7XCL - chains B and E of the 6 polymer chains in the assembly; structure by X-ray diffraction, 2.50 A resolution.

[Chain B (and E)]
Molecule: Trimethylamine methyltransferase
From: Methanosarcina barkeri MS
Notes: EC 2.1.1.250; chain E of this document is another copy of the same molecule, construct and numbering; everything in this record applies to it too
UniProtKB: A0A0E3QRM4 (A0A0E3QRM4_METBA); residue numbers follow UniProt; this construct covers 1-495
Amino-acid sequence (503 residues; numbered 1 to 503; the number before each row is that of its first residue):
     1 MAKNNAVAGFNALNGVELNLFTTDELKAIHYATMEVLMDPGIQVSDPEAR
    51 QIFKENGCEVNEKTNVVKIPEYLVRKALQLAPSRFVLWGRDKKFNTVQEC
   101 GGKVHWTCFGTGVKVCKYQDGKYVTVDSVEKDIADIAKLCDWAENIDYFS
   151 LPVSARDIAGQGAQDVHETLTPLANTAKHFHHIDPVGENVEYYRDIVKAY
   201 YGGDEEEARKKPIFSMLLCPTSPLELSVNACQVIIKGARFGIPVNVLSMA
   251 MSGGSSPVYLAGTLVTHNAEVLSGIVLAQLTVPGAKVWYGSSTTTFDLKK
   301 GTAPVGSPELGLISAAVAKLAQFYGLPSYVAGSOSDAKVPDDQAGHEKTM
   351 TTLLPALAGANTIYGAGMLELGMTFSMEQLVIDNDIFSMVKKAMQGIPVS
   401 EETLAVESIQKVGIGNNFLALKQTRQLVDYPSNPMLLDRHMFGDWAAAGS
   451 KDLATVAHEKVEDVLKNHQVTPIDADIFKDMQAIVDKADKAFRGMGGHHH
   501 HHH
Unresolved in the structure: 1, 496-503
Construct notes: expression tag (496-503)
Modified residues: PYL (pyrrolysine) at position 334
Ion coordination: Na+: Leu13, Ile397
Reported in the primary citation:
  - catalytic residues: PYL_334
  - catalytic residues: Tyr364 (proposed by the authors, not directly observed)
  - mutagenesis - Y364F: decreased catalytic activity
  - self-association interface (contacts with another copy of this molecule): Phe10 to Asn14, Glu17 to Asn19

[How chain B and chain E interact]
Contacting residue pairs (234):
  Phe10(B) - Asp24(E)
  Phe10(B) - Glu25(E)
  Asn11(B) - Thr22(E)  hydrogen bond (backbone-side chain)
  Asn11(B) - Asp24(E)  hydrogen bond
  Asn11(B) - Glu25(E)
  Ala12(B) - Thr22(E)
  Ala12(B) - Glu25(E)
  Leu13(B) - Asn19(E)
  Leu13(B) - Leu20(E)
  Leu13(B) - Phe21(E)
  Leu13(B) - Thr22(E)
  Leu13(B) - Glu25(E)  hydrogen bond (backbone-side chain)
  Val16(B) - Leu18(E)  hydrophobic
  Val16(B) - Asn19(E)
  Val16(B) - Leu20(E)  hydrophobic
  Glu17(B) - Glu17(E)
  Glu17(B) - Leu18(E)
  Glu17(B) - Asn19(E)  hydrogen bond (backbone-backbone)
  Leu18(B) - Val16(E)  hydrophobic
  Leu18(B) - Glu17(E)
  Asn19(B) - Leu13(E)
  Asn19(B) - Val16(E)
  Asn19(B) - Glu17(E)  hydrogen bond (backbone-backbone)
  Asn19(B) - Asn19(E)
  Leu20(B) - Leu13(E)
  Leu20(B) - Val16(E)  hydrophobic
  Phe21(B) - Leu13(E)
  Phe21(B) - Ile397(E)  hydrophobic
  Phe21(B) - Val399(E)  hydrophobic
  Thr22(B) - Asn11(E)  hydrogen bond (side chain-backbone)
  Thr22(B) - Ala12(E)
  Thr22(B) - Leu13(E)
  Asp24(B) - Phe10(E)
  Asp24(B) - Asn11(E)  hydrogen bond (side chain-backbone)
  Glu25(B) - Phe10(E)
  Glu25(B) - Asn11(E)
  Glu25(B) - Ala12(E)
  Glu25(B) - Leu13(E)  hydrogen bond (side chain-backbone)
  Ala32(B) - Val406(E)  hydrophobic
  Glu35(B) - Val406(E)
  Glu35(B) - Gln410(E)
  Asp39(B) - Gln410(E)
  Pro40(B) - Ile414(E)  hydrophobic
  Gly41(B) - Ile414(E)
  Gln43(B) - Ile414(E)
  Val66(B) - Ile414(E)  hydrophobic
  Thr125(B) - Phe442(E)
  Pro223(B) - Gly413(E)
  Pro223(B) - Ile414(E)
  Pro223(B) - Gly415(E)  hydrogen bond (backbone-backbone)
  Pro223(B) - Asn416(E)
  Leu224(B) - Ile414(E)
  Glu225(B) - Ile414(E)
  Glu225(B) - Gly415(E)
  Gly253(B) - Phe418(E)
  Gly253(B) - Leu419(E)  hydrogen bond (backbone-backbone)
  Gly254(B) - Asn417(E)
  Gly254(B) - Phe418(E)  hydrogen bond (backbone-backbone)
  Ser255(B) - Phe418(E)
  Ser256(B) - Phe418(E)
  Pro257(B) - Ala405(E)  hydrophobic
  Pro257(B) - Ile409(E)  hydrophobic
  Pro257(B) - Phe418(E)
  Val258(B) - Thr424(E)
  Val258(B) - Leu427(E)  hydrophobic
  Tyr259(B) - Glu402(E)
  Tyr259(B) - Thr403(E)
  Tyr259(B) - Gln423(E)
  Tyr259(B) - Leu427(E)
  Tyr259(B) - Tyr430(E)
  Ala261(B) - Pro398(E)
  Ala261(B) - Thr403(E)
  Gly262(B) - Thr403(E)  hydrogen bond (backbone-backbone)
  Gly262(B) - Leu404(E)
  Gly262(B) - Ile409(E)
  Val265(B) - Leu404(E)  hydrophobic
  Val265(B) - Ile409(E)  hydrophobic
  Thr266(B) - Ile409(E)
  Phe296(B) - Leu419(E)  hydrophobic
  Asp297(B) - Arg439(E)  salt bridge
  Leu298(B) - Leu419(E)  hydrophobic
  Leu298(B) - Val428(E)  hydrophobic
  Lys299(B) - Val428(E)
  Lys299(B) - Asp429(E)  salt bridge
  Lys299(B) - Asn433(E)
  Lys300(B) - Asn433(E)
  Lys300(B) - His440(E)
  Thr302(B) - Arg439(E)  hydrogen bond (side chain-backbone)
  Thr302(B) - Met441(E)
  Pro304(B) - Arg439(E)
  Ser307(B) - Arg439(E)
  Pro308(B) - Met389(E)
  Pro308(B) - Lys392(E)
  Pro308(B) - Ala393(E)
  Pro308(B) - Ser432(E)
  Glu309(B) - Lys392(E)
  Glu309(B) - Pro431(E)
  Glu309(B) - Ser432(E)  hydrogen bond (side chain-backbone)
  Leu312(B) - Lys392(E)
  Leu312(B) - Ala393(E)
  Leu312(B) - Gly396(E)
  Asp336(B) - Asp438(E)
  Lys338(B) - Asp438(E)  salt bridge
  Lys338(B) - His440(E)  hydrogen bond (side chain-backbone)
  Lys338(B) - Phe442(E)
  Lys338(B) - Trp445(E)
  Val339(B) - Trp445(E)  hydrophobic
  Pro340(B) - Asp342(E)
  Asp341(B) - Asp342(E)  hydrogen bond (backbone-side chain)
  Asp341(B) - Asp452(E)
  Asp341(B) - Leu453(E)  hydrogen bond (side chain-backbone)
  Asp342(B) - Pro340(E)
  Asp342(B) - Asp341(E)
  Asp342(B) - Asp342(E)
  Asp342(B) - Ala344(E)
  Asp342(B) - Gly345(E)  hydrogen bond (side chain-backbone)
  Asp342(B) - Gln379(E)
  Asp342(B) - Ile382(E)
  Asp342(B) - Leu453(E)
  Gln343(B) - Leu437(E)
  Gln343(B) - Asp438(E)  hydrogen bond (side chain-backbone)
  Gln343(B) - Leu453(E)
  Ala344(B) - Asp342(E)
  Gly345(B) - Asp342(E)  hydrogen bond (backbone-side chain)
  Gly345(B) - Gly345(E)
  Gly345(B) - His346(E)
  His346(B) - Gly345(E)
  His346(B) - His346(E)
  His346(B) - Thr349(E)  hydrogen bond
  His346(B) - Ile386(E)
  His346(B) - Leu437(E)
  Glu347(B) - Leu437(E)
  Thr349(B) - His346(E)  hydrogen bond
  Thr349(B) - Thr349(E)
  Thr349(B) - Met350(E)
  Met350(B) - Thr349(E)
  Met350(B) - Leu353(E)  hydrophobic
  Leu353(B) - Met350(E)  hydrophobic
  Leu353(B) - Leu353(E)  hydrophobic
  Leu357(B) - Leu354(E)  hydrophobic
  Glu370(B) - Phe442(E)
  Leu371(B) - His440(E)
  Leu371(B) - Met441(E)  hydrophobic
  Gln379(B) - Asp342(E)
  Ile382(B) - Asp342(E)
  Ile386(B) - His346(E)
  Met389(B) - Pro308(E)
  Met389(B) - His346(E)
  Lys392(B) - Pro308(E)
  Lys392(B) - Glu309(E)
  Lys392(B) - Leu312(E)
  Ala393(B) - Pro308(E)
  Ala393(B) - Leu312(E)
  Ala393(B) - Met350(E)  hydrophobic
  Gly396(B) - Leu312(E)
  Ile397(B) - Phe21(E)  hydrophobic
  Pro398(B) - Ala261(E)
  Glu402(B) - Tyr259(E)
  Thr403(B) - Tyr259(E)
  Thr403(B) - Ala261(E)
  Thr403(B) - Gly262(E)  hydrogen bond (backbone-backbone)
  Leu404(B) - Gly262(E)
  Leu404(B) - Val265(E)  hydrophobic
  Ala405(B) - Pro257(E)  hydrophobic
  Val406(B) - Ala32(E)  hydrophobic
  Val406(B) - Glu35(E)
  Ile409(B) - Val36(E)  hydrophobic
  Ile409(B) - Pro257(E)  hydrophobic
  Ile409(B) - Gly262(E)
  Ile409(B) - Val265(E)  hydrophobic
  Ile409(B) - Thr266(E)
  Gln410(B) - Asp39(E)
  Gln410(B) - Pro40(E)
  Gly413(B) - Pro223(E)
  Ile414(B) - Pro40(E)
  Ile414(B) - Gly41(E)
  Ile414(B) - Gln43(E)
  Ile414(B) - Val66(E)  hydrophobic
  Ile414(B) - Pro223(E)
  Ile414(B) - Leu224(E)
  Ile414(B) - Glu225(E)
  Gly415(B) - Pro223(E)  hydrogen bond (backbone-backbone)
  Gly415(B) - Glu225(E)
  Asn416(B) - Pro223(E)
  Asn417(B) - Gly254(E)
  Phe418(B) - Gly253(E)
  Phe418(B) - Gly254(E)  hydrogen bond (backbone-backbone)
  Phe418(B) - Ser255(E)
  Phe418(B) - Ser256(E)
  Phe418(B) - Pro257(E)
  Leu419(B) - Gly253(E)  hydrogen bond (backbone-backbone)
  Leu419(B) - Phe296(E)  hydrophobic
  Gln423(B) - Tyr259(E)
  Thr424(B) - Gly253(E)
  Thr424(B) - Val258(E)
  Thr424(B) - Leu298(E)
  Leu427(B) - Val258(E)  hydrophobic
  Leu427(B) - Tyr259(E)
  Leu427(B) - Leu298(E)
  Val428(B) - Leu298(E)  hydrophobic
  Val428(B) - Lys299(E)
  Asp429(B) - Lys299(E)  salt bridge
  Tyr430(B) - Val258(E)  hydrophobic
  Tyr430(B) - Tyr259(E)
  Pro431(B) - Phe296(E)
  Pro431(B) - Glu309(E)
  Ser432(B) - Pro308(E)
  Ser432(B) - Glu309(E)  hydrogen bond
  Asn433(B) - Lys299(E)
  Asn433(B) - Lys300(E)
  Leu437(B) - Gln343(E)
  Leu437(B) - His346(E)
  Leu437(B) - Glu347(E)
  Asp438(B) - Asp336(E)
  Asp438(B) - Lys338(E)  salt bridge
  Asp438(B) - Gln343(E)  hydrogen bond (backbone-side chain)
  Arg439(B) - Asp297(E)  salt bridge
  Arg439(B) - Thr302(E)  hydrogen bond (backbone-side chain)
  Arg439(B) - Pro304(E)
  Arg439(B) - Ser307(E)
  His440(B) - Lys300(E)
  His440(B) - Lys338(E)  hydrogen bond (backbone-side chain)
  His440(B) - Leu371(E)
  Met441(B) - Thr302(E)
  Met441(B) - Leu371(E)  hydrophobic
  Phe442(B) - Thr125(E)
  Phe442(B) - Lys338(E)
  Phe442(B) - Glu370(E)
  Trp445(B) - Lys338(E)
  Trp445(B) - Val339(E)  hydrophobic
  Asp452(B) - Asp341(E)
  Leu453(B) - Asp341(E)  hydrogen bond (backbone-side chain)
  Leu453(B) - Asp342(E)
  Leu453(B) - Gln343(E)
Other interface residues (no listed pair), chain B (115 interface residues in all): Gly15, Ala28, Ile29, Val36, Ile42, Leu260, Leu264, Thr295, Ala316, Leu354, Val399
Other interface residues (no listed pair), chain E (117 interface residues in all): Gly15, Ala28, Ile29, Ile42, Lys114, Leu260, Leu264, Thr295, Ala316, Leu357, Ser408

[Overview]
The interface between chain B and chain E involves 115 residues on one side and 117 on the other; the contacts
include 31 hydrogen bonds and 6 salt bridges. Among the polar pairs are Asp297(B)-Arg439(E),
Lys299(B)-Asp429(E) and Lys338(B)-Asp438(E). The paper reports catalytic residues PYL_334(B) and Tyr364(B);
Y364F of chain B reduces catalytic activity.
Both chains are Trimethylamine methyltransferase (Methanosarcina barkeri MS). Entry 7XCL (Crystal structure of
trimethylamine methyltransferase MttB from Methanosarcina barkeri at 2.5 A resolution) was determined by X-ray
diffraction, deposited together with 7XCM and 7XCN.
